5CYS - chains A and C of the 3 polymer chains in the assembly; structure by X-ray diffraction, 2.45 A resolution.

# Chain A
Molecule: G/T mismatch-specific thymine DNA glycosylase
Organism: Homo sapiens
Notes: EC 3.2.2.29; fragment: Core domain
UniProt: Q13569 (TDG_HUMAN); residue numbers follow UniProt; this construct covers 111-308
Amino-acid sequence (204 residues; row label = number of the first residue in the row):
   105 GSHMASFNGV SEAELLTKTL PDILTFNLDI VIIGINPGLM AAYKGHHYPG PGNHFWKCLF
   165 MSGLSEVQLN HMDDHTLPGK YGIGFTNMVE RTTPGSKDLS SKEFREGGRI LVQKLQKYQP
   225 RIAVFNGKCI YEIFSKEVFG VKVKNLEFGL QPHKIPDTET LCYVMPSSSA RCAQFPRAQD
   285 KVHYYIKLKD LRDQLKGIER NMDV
Unresolved in the structure: 105-108, 306-308
Construct notes: expression tag (105-110)
Swiss-Prot annotation at these positions:
  - cross-link: Lys-248 (Glycyl lysine isopeptide (Lys-Gly) (interchain with G-Cter in SUMO2))
  - mutagenesis: Asn-140 (N140A: Loss of DNA glycosylase activity but still able to bind DNA), Ala-145 (A145G: Increased DNA glycosylase activity on G/T mispairs), His-151 (H151A/Q: Increased DNA glycosylase activity on G/T mispairs), Asn-191 (N191A: Reduced DNA glycosylase activity on G/T and G/U mispairs), Thr-197 (T197A: Reduced DNA glycosylase activity on G/T mispairs), Arg-281 (R281A: Restores the DNA-binding ability of the sumoylated form)

# Chain C
Molecule: 28-nt DNA strand
Sequence (28 nucleotides; each row starts with the number of its first residue):
     1 CAGCTCTGTA CGTGAGCGAT GGACAGCT

# Chain A / chain C interface
Pairs across the interface (14; chain A residue first):
  Ala-109(A) / DG18(C)  hydrogen bond to the phosphate
  Ser-110(A) / DC17(C)  hydrogen bond to the phosphate
  Pro-155(A) / DA15(C)  phosphate contact
  Pro-155(A) / DG16(C)  phosphate contact
  Ala-274(A) / DG12(C)  hydrogen bond to the base
  Arg-275(A) / DC11(C)  base contact
  Arg-275(A) / DG12(C)  hydrogen bond to the base
  Cys-276(A) / DG12(C)  base contact
  Ala-277(A) / DC11(C)  base contact
  Ala-277(A) / DG12(C)  sugar contact
  Pro-280(A) / DG12(C)  hydrogen bond to the base
  Pro-280(A) / DT13(C)  sugar contact
  Arg-281(A) / DT13(C)  phosphate contact
  Arg-281(A) / DG14(C)  phosphate contact
Interface residues without a listed pair, chain A (10 interface residues in all): Gln-278

# In short
10 residues of chain A and 8 residues of chain C are in contact, with 5 hydrogen bonds. Among the polar pairs
are Ala-274(A)/DG12(C), Arg-275(A)/DG12(C) and Pro-280(A)/DG12(C). Curated annotation (UniProt) lists 6
mutagenesis sites on chain A.
Here chain A is G/T mismatch-specific thymine DNA glycosylase (Homo sapiens) and chain C is a 28-nt DNA
strand. Entry 5CYS (Structure of the enzyme-product complex resulting from TDG action on a GcaC mismatch) was
determined by X-ray diffraction.
